PDB entry 5S5B | X-ray diffraction, 2.30 A resolution | chains A and E of the 6 polymer chains in the assembly

Chain A:
Molecule: Tubulin alpha-1B chain
From: Bos taurus
UniProtKB: P81947 (TBA1B_BOVIN); residue numbers follow UniProt; this construct covers 1-451
Amino-acid sequence (451 residues; numbered 1 to 451; the number before each row is that of its first residue):
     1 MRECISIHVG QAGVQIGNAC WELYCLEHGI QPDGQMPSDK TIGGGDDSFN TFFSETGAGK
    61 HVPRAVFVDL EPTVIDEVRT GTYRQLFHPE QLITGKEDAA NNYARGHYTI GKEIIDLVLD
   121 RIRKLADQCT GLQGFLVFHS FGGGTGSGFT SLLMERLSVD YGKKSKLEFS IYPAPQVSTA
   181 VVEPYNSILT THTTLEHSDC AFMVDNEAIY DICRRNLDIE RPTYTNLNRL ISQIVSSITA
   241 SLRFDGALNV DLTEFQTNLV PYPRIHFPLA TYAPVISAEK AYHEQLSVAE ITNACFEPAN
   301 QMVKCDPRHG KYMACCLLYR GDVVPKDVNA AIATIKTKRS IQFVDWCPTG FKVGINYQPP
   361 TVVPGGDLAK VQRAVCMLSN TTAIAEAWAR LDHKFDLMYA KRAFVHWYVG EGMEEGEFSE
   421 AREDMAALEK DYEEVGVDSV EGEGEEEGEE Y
Unresolved in the structure: 439-451
Bound ions: Ca2+: D39, T41, G44, E55
Small-molecule neighbours: GTP (guanosine-5'-triphosphate): G10, Q11, A12, Q15, I16, D69, D98, A99, A100, N101, S140, G142, G143, G144, T145, G146, I171, P173, V177, S178, E183, N206, Y224, L227, N228, I231

Chain E:
Molecule: Stathmin-4
From: Rattus norvegicus
UniProtKB: P63043 (STMN4_RAT); residues 5-145 here correspond to UniProt positions 49-189 (UniProt number = residue number + 44)
Amino-acid sequence (143 residues; numbered 3 to 145; the number before each row is that of its first residue):
     3 MADMEVIELN KCTSGQSFEV ILKPPSFDGV PEFNASLPRR RDPSLEEIQK KLEAAEERRK
    63 YQEAELLKHL AEKREHEREV IQKAIEENNN FIKMAKEKLA QKMESNKENR EAHLAAMLER
   123 LQEKDKHAEE VRKNKELKEE ASR
Unresolved in the structure: 3-5, 29-43, 144-145
Construct notes: initiating methionine (3); expression tag (4)
Swiss-Prot annotation at these positions:
  - modified residue: S46 (Phosphoserine)

Interface between chain A and chain E:
Pairs across the interface - 58 pairs, chain A then chain E:
  H107(A) - L54(E)
  Y108(A) - A57(E)  hydrophobic
  T109(A) - R61(E)  hydrogen bond
  K112(A) - E58(E)  salt bridge
  L152(A) - I50(E)  hydrophobic
  E155(A) - I50(E)
  R156(A) - L47(E)
  R156(A) - I50(E)
  R156(A) - Q51(E)
  S158(A) - D44(E)
  V159(A) - P45(E)
  V159(A) - L47(E)  hydrophobic
  V159(A) - I50(E)  hydrophobic
  E196(A) - D44(E)
  H197(A) - D44(E)
  H197(A) - P45(E)
  D245(A) - C14(E)
  D245(A) - S16(E)  hydrogen bond (backbone-side chain)
  A247(A) - N12(E)
  A247(A) - S19(E)
  L248(A) - S19(E)
  P325(A) - Q18(E)
  P325(A) - F20(E)  hydrophobic
  N329(A) - M6(E)
  N329(A) - V8(E)
  N329(A) - F20(E)
  K336(A) - L24(E)
  D345(A) - P27(E)
  D345(A) - S28(E)  hydrogen bond (backbone-backbone)
  C347(A) - P27(E)
  P348(A) - K25(E)
  T349(A) - I23(E)
  T349(A) - L24(E)  hydrogen bond (backbone-backbone)
  T349(A) - K25(E)  hydrogen bond (backbone-backbone)
  G350(A) - V22(E)
  F351(A) - E21(E)
  F351(A) - V22(E)  hydrogen bond (backbone-backbone)
  F351(A) - L24(E)  hydrophobic
  K352(A) - F20(E)
  K352(A) - E21(E)  salt bridge
  V353(A) - S19(E)
  V353(A) - F20(E)  hydrogen bond (backbone-backbone)
  G354(A) - Q18(E)
  I355(A) - G17(E)
  I355(A) - Q18(E)  hydrogen bond (backbone-backbone)
  N356(A) - S16(E)
  Y357(A) - T15(E)
  Y357(A) - S16(E)  hydrogen bond (backbone-backbone)
  Y357(A) - G17(E)
  Y357(A) - Q18(E)  hydrogen bond
  V409(A) - Q64(E)  hydrogen bond (backbone-side chain)
  G410(A) - R61(E)
  G410(A) - Q64(E)
  E411(A) - R61(E)  hydrogen bond (backbone-side chain)
  G412(A) - A57(E)
  G412(A) - R60(E)  hydrogen bond (backbone-side chain)
  G412(A) - R61(E)
  E414(A) - R60(E)
Interface residues without a listed pair, chain A (40 interface residues in all): E113, G246, V328, I332, A333, W346
Interface residues without a listed pair, chain E (32 interface residues in all): P26, S46, K53, E55

Overview:
The interface between chain A and chain E involves 40 residues on one side and 32 on the other, with 13
hydrogen bonds and 2 salt bridges. Polar contacts include K112(A)-E58(E), K352(A)-E21(E) and T109(A)-R61(E).
Ligands of chain A: GTP.
Here chain A is Tubulin alpha-1B chain (Bos taurus) and chain E is Stathmin-4 (Rattus norvegicus). Entry 5S5B
(Tubulin-Z906021418-complex) was determined by X-ray diffraction, deposited together with 5S4L, 5S4M, 5S4N,
5S4O, 5S4P, 5S4Q and 52 further entries.
